PDB entry 4CGP | X-ray diffraction, 1.40 A resolution | chain A

Chain A:
Protein: Glycylpeptide N-tetradecanoyltransferase
From: Leishmania major
Notes: EC 2.3.1.97
Reference sequence: Q4Q5S8 (Q4Q5S8_LEIMA); residue numbers follow UniProt; this construct covers 11-421
Chain sequence (411 residues; row label = number of the first residue in the row):
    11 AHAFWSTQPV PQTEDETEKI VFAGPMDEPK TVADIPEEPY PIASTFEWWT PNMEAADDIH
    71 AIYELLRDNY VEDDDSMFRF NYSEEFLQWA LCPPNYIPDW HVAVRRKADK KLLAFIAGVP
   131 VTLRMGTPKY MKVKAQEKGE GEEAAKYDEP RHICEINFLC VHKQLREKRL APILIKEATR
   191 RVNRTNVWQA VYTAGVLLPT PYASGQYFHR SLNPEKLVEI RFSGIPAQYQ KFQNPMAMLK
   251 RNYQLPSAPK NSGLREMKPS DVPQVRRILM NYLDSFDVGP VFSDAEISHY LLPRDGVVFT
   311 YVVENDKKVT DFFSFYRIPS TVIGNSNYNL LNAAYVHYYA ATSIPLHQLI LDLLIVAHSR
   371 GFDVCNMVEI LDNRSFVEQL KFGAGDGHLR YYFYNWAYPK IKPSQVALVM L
Bound ions: Mg2+: L175 (together with tetradecanoyl-coa)
Residues lining bound ligands: tetradecanoyl-coa (MYA): A11, H12, A13, F14, W15, N79, Y80, V81, I126, I166, N167, F168, L169, C170, V171, L175, R176, E177, K178, R179, L180, A181, P182, I185, T189, V192, N193, V197, W198, Q199, A200, Y202, T203, A204, V206, L208, Y404
What the authors report for this chain:
  - catalytic residues: L421 (citing earlier work)
  - specificity-determining residues: Y217 (proposed by the authors, not directly observed)

Summary:
Bound to chain A: tetradecanoyl-coa. The paper reports the catalytic residue L421; the specificity determinant
Y217.
Chain A is Glycylpeptide N-tetradecanoyltransferase (Leishmania major); the structure, Leishmania major
N-myristoyltransferase in complex with cofactor, was determined by X-ray diffraction, deposited together with
4CGL, 4CGM, 4CGN and 4CGO.
